PDB entry 8XXV | electron microscopy, 2.33 A resolution | chains B and E of the 5 polymer chains in the assembly

[Chain B]
Molecule: Guanine nucleotide-binding protein G(i) subunit alpha-1
From: Homo sapiens
UniProt: P63096 (GNAI1_HUMAN); residues 1-354 here = UniProt positions 1-354
Sequence (354 residues; each row starts with the number of its first residue):
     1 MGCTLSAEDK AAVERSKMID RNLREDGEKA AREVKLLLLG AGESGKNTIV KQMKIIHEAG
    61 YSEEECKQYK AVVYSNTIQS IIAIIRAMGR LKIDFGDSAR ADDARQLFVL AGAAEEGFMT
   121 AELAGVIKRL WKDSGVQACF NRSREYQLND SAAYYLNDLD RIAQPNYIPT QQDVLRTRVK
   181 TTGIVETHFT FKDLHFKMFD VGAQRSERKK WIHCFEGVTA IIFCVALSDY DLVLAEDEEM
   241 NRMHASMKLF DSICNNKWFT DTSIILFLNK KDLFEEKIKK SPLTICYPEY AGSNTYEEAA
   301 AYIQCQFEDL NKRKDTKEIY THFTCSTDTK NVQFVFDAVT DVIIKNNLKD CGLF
Not modelled in the structure: 1-3, 58-180, 236-238
Differences from the reference sequence: engineered mutation Asn47 (Ser in P63096), Ala203 (Gly in P63096), Ala245 (Glu in P63096), Ser326 (Ala in P63096)
Curated features (UniProtKB/Swiss-Prot):
  - region: Lys35 to Lys46, Thr48 (G1 motif), Asp173 to Thr181 (G2 motif), Phe196 to Gly202, Gln204, Arg205 (G3 motif), Ile265 to Asp272 (G4 motif), Thr324, Cys325, Thr327 to Thr329 (G5 motif)
  - binding site (GTP): Glu43 to Lys46, Thr48, Ser151, Leu175 to Thr181, Asp200 to Gly202, Gln204, Asn269 to Asp272
  - binding site (Mg(2+)): Thr181
  - modified residue: Arg178 (ADP-ribosylarginine), Gln204 (Deamidated glutamine), Cys351 (ADP-ribosylcysteine)
  - lipidation: Gly2 (N-myristoyl glycine), Cys3 (S-palmitoyl cysteine)

[Chain E]
Molecule: scFv16
From: Mus musculus
Notes: antibody fragment or engineered binder
Sequence (247 residues; each row starts with the number of its first residue; note: 16 numbers in that range are skipped by the numbering (no residue carries them; nothing is unmodelled there); a row labelled like 120A-120Q holds insertion residues (120A, then the next letters in order)):
     2 VQLVESGGGL VQPGGSRKLS CSASGFAFSS FGMHWVRQAP EKGLEWVAYI SSGSGTIYYA
    62 DTVKGRFTIS RDDPKNTLFL QMTSLRSEDT AMYYCVRSIY YYGSSPFDFW GQGTTLTVS
120A-120Q AGGGGSGGGGSGGGGSA
   137 DIVMTQATSS VPVTPGESVS ISCRSSKSLL HSNGNTYLYW FLQRPGQSPQ LLIYRMSNLA
   197 SGVPDRFSGS GSGTAFTLTI SRLEAEDVGV YYCMQHLEYP LTFGAGTKLE L
Not modelled in the structure: 120A-120Q

[How chain B and chain E interact]
Residue-residue contacts - 20 pairs, chain B then chain E:
  Thr4(B) with His167(E), hydrogen bond (backbone-side chain)
  Ser6(B) with His167(E); Tyr173(E), hydrogen bond
  Ala7(B) with His232(E); Tyr235(E), hydrophobic
  Glu8(B) with Tyr101(E); Tyr173(E); Tyr175(E), hydrogen bond; Arg191(E), salt bridge; His232(E)
  Asp9(B) with Asn169(E); Tyr173(E)
  Ala11(B) with Tyr101(E), hydrophobic
  Ala12(B) with Tyr101(E)
  Glu14(B) with Ser52(E), hydrogen bond; Gly56(E); Thr57(E), hydrogen bond
  Arg15(B) with Tyr101(E)
  Met18(B) with Ser53(E), hydrogen bond; Gly54(E)
Also at the interface, not in a pair above, chain B (12 interface residues in all): Leu5, Lys10
Also at the interface, not in a pair above, chain E (18 interface residues in all): Tyr59, Ile100, Tyr102, Ser168, Leu233

[In short]
Chain B and chain E form an interface of 12 and 18 residues respectively; the contacts include 6 hydrogen
bonds and 1 salt bridge. Polar contacts include Glu8(B)-Arg191(E), Thr4(B)-His167(E) and Ser6(B)-Tyr173(E).
From UniProt: 21 GTP-binding residues and Mg2+-binding residue Thr181(B) on chain B.
Chain B is Guanine nucleotide-binding protein G(i) subunit alpha-1 (Homo sapiens) and chain E is scFv16 (Mus
musculus); the structure, Cryo-EM Structure of the Prostaglandin D2 Receptor 2-indomethacin Coupled to G
Protein, was determined by electron microscopy, deposited together with 8XXU and 9IYB.
